Entry 8EKZ (X-ray diffraction, 1.42 A resolution); this record covers chains D and F of the 3 polymer chains in the assembly.

Chain D:
Molecule: 16-nt DNA strand
Sequence (16 nucleotides; each row starts with the number of its first residue):
    17 TCCTACTTCTCCTTAT

Chain F:
Molecule: Transcription factor PU.1
From: Homo sapiens
Notes: fragment: ETS-Domain
UniProt: P17947 (SPI1_HUMAN); numbering as in UniProt (aligned over 165-270)
Sequence (106 residues; row label = number of the first residue in the row):
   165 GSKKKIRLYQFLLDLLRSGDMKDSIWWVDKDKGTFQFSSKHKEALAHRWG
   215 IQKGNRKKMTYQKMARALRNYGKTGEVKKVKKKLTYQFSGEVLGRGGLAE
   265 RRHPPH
Unresolved in the structure: 165-168, 259-270
Curated features (UniProtKB/Swiss-Prot):
  - DNA-binding region: Ile-170 to Ser-253 (ETS)
  - binding site (DNA): Lys-217, Arg-230, Arg-233, Lys-243
  - natural variant: His-211 (H211P: In AGM10), Val-241 (V241G: In AGM10)
What the authors report for this chain:
  - conformationally variable residues (side-chain flip): Gln-226
  - binding site for the 16-nt DNA strand: Arg-233

Interface between chain D and chain F:
Contacting residue pairs (16; chain D residue first):
  DA21(D) / Arg-171(F)  salt bridge to the phosphate
  DC22(D) / Arg-171(F)  salt bridge to the phosphate
  DC22(D) / Leu-172(F)  hydrogen bond to the phosphate
  DC22(D) / Lys-217(F)  hydrogen bond to the phosphate
  DC22(D) / Tyr-235(F)  hydrogen bond to the phosphate
  DT23(D) / Trp-213(F)  hydrogen bond to the phosphate
  DT23(D) / Lys-217(F)  salt bridge to the phosphate
  DT23(D) / Asn-219(F)  hydrogen bond to the phosphate
  DT23(D) / Met-223(F)  phosphate contact
  DT23(D) / Asn-234(F)  base contact
  DT24(D) / Asn-219(F)  phosphate contact
  DT24(D) / Arg-220(F)  phosphate contact
  DT24(D) / Lys-221(F)  hydrogen bond to the phosphate
  DT24(D) / Lys-227(F)  salt bridge to the phosphate
  DT24(D) / Arg-230(F)  base contact
  DC25(D) / Lys-221(F)  phosphate contact
Other interface residues (no listed pair), chain F (15 interface residues in all): Ile-170, Lys-222, Ala-231

Overview:
Chain D and chain F form an interface of 5 and 15 residues respectively; the contacts include 6 hydrogen bonds
and 4 salt bridges. Polar contacts include DC22(D)/Leu-172(F), DC22(D)/Lys-217(F) and DC22(D)/Tyr-235(F). The
paper reports a binding site for the 16-nt DNA strand at Arg-233(F); conformational variability at Gln-226(F).
Chain D is a 16-nt DNA strand and chain F is Transcription factor PU.1 (Homo sapiens); the structure, Human
PU.1 ETS-Domain (165-270) Bound to d(AATAAGGAGAAGTAGG), was determined by X-ray diffraction together with
8E3K, 8E3R, 8E4H, 8E5Y, 8EBH, 8EE9 and 14 further entries from the same study.
